PDB entry 6UQ2 | X-ray diffraction, 3.20 A resolution | chains A and I of the 13 polymer chains in the assembly

Chain A:
Name: DNA-directed RNA polymerase II subunit RPB1
From: Saccharomyces cerevisiae (strain ATCC 204508 / S288c)
Notes: EC 2.7.7.6
UniProt: P04050 (RPB1_YEAST); numbering as in UniProt (aligned over 1-1733)
Amino-acid sequence (1733 residues; numbered 1 to 1733; the number before each row is that of its first residue):
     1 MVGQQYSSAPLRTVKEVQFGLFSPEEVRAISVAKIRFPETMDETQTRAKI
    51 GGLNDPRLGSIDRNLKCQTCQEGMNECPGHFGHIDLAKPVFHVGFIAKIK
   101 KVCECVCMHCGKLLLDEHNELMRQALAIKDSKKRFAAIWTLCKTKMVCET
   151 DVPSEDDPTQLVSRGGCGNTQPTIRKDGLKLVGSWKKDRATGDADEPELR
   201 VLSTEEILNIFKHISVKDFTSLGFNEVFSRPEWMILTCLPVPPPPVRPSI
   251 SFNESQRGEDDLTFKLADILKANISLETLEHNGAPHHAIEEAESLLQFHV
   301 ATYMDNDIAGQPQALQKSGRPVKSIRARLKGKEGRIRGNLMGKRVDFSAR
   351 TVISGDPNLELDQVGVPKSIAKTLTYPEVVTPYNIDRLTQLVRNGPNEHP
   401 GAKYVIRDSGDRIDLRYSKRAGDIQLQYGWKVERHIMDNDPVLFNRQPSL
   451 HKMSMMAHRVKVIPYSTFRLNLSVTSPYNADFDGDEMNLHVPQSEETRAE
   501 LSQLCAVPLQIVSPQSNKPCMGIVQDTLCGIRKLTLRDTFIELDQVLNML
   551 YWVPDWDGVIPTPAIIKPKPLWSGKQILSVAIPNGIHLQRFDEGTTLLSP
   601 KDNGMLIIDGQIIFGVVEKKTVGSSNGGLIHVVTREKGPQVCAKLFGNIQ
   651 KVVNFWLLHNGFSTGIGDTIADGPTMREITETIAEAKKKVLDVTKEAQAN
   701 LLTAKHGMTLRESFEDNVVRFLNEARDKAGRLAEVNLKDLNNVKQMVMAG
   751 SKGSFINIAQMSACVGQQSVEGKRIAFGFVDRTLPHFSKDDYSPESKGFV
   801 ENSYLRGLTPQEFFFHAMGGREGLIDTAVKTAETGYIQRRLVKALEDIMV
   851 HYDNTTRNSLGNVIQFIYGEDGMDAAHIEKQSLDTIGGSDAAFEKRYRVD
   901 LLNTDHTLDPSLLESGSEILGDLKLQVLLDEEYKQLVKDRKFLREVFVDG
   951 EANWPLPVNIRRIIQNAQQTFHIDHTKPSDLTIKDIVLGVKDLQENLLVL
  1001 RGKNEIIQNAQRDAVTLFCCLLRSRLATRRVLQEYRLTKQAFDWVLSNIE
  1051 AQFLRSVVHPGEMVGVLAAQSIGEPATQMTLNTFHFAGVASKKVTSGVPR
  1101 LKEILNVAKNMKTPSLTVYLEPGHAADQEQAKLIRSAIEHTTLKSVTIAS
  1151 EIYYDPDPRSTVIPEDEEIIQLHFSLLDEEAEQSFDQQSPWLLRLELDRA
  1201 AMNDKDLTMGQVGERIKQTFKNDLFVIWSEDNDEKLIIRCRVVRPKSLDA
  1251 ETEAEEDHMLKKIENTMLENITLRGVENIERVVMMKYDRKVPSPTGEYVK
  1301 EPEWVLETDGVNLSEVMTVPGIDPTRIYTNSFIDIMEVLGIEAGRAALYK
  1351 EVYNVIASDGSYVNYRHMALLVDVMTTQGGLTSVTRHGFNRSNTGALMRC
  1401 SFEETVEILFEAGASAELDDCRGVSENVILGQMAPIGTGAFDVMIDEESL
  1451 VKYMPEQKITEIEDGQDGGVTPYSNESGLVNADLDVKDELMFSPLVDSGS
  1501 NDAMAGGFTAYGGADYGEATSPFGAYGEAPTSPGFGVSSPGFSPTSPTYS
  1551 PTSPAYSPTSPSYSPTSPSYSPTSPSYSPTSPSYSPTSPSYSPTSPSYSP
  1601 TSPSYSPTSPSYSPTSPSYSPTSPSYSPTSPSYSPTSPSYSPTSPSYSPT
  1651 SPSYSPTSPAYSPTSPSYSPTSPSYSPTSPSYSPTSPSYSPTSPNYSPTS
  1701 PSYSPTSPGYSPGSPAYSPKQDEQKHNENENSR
Unresolved in the structure: 1-2, 154-160, 187-198, 250-256, 1082-1091, 1177-1187, 1244-1256, 1447-1733
Metal / ion sites: Zn2+ site 1: Cys67, Cys70, Cys77, His80; Zn2+ site 2: Cys107, Cys110, Cys167; Mg2+: Asp483, Asp485 (shared with 1 residue of chain R)
Curated features (UniProtKB/Swiss-Prot):
  - region: Pro248 to Asp260 (Lid loop), Asn306 to Lys323 (Rudder loop), Pro810 to Glu822 (Bridging helix)
  - binding site (Zn(2+)): Cys67, Cys70, Cys77, His80, Cys107, Cys110, Cys148, Cys167
  - binding site (Mg(2+)): Asp481, Asp483, Asp485
  - modified residue: Thr1471 (Phosphothreonine)
  - cross-link (Glycyl lysine isopeptide (Lys-Gly)): Lys695 (interchain with G-Cter in ubiquitin), Lys1246 (interchain with G-Cter in ubiquitin), Lys1350 (interchain with G-Cter in ubiquitin)
  - natural variant: Ser1653 to Pro1659 (deletion: In strain: A364A)
  - mutagenesis: Lys1246 (K1246R: Impairs ubiquitination during transcription stress)

Chain I:
Name: DNA-directed RNA polymerase II subunit RPB9
From: Saccharomyces cerevisiae (strain ATCC 204508 / S288c)
UniProt: P27999 (RPB9_YEAST); numbering as in UniProt (aligned over 1-122)
Amino-acid sequence (122 residues; numbered 1 to 122; the number before each row is that of its first residue):
     1 MTTFRFCRDCNNMLYPREDKENNRLLFECRTCSYVEEAGSPLVYRHELIT
    51 NIGETAGVVQDIGSDPTLPRSDRECPKCHSRENVFFQSQQRRKDTSMVLF
   101 FVCLSCSHIFTSDQKNKRTQFS
Unresolved in the structure: 1, 120-122
Metal / ion sites: Zn2+ site 1: Cys7, Cys10, Cys29, Cys32; Zn2+ site 2: Cys75, Cys78, Cys103, Cys106
Curated features (UniProtKB/Swiss-Prot):
  - zinc finger: Cys7 to Cys32 (C4-type), Ser71 to Thr111 (TFIIS-type)
  - binding site (Zn(2+)): Cys7, Cys10, Cys29, Cys32, Cys75, Cys78, Cys103, Cys106
  - modified residue: Ser40 (Phosphoserine)

Chain A / chain I interface:
Contacting residue pairs (54; chain A residue first):
  Ala697(A) - Met97(I)
  Gln698(A) - Met97(I)
  Gln698(A) - Val98(I)
  Gln698(A) - Leu99(I)
  Gln698(A) - Ser112(I)  hydrogen bond (backbone-side chain)
  Ala699(A) - Ser112(I)
  Ala699(A) - Gln114(I)
  Asn700(A) - Asp113(I)  hydrogen bond
  Asn700(A) - Lys115(I)
  Leu701(A) - Gln114(I)
  Leu701(A) - Lys115(I)
  Arg711(A) - Gln87(I)  hydrogen bond
  Arg711(A) - Thr95(I)  hydrogen bond (side chain-backbone)
  Arg711(A) - Met97(I)
  Phe714(A) - Met97(I)  hydrophobic
  Asp781(A) - Arg91(I)  salt bridge
  Arg782(A) - Thr67(I)
  Ser788(A) - Thr67(I)
  Ser788(A) - Pro69(I)
  Lys789(A) - Thr67(I)  hydrogen bond (backbone-backbone)
  Lys789(A) - Leu68(I)
  Lys789(A) - Pro69(I)
  Asp790(A) - Phe86(I)
  Asp790(A) - Gln87(I)
  Tyr792(A) - Gln87(I)
  Thr1147(A) - Leu48(I)
  Thr1147(A) - Ile49(I)
  Ile1148(A) - Glu47(I)
  Ile1148(A) - Leu48(I)  hydrogen bond (backbone-backbone)
  Ile1148(A) - Ile49(I)  hydrogen bond (backbone-backbone)
  Ala1149(A) - Arg45(I)
  Ala1149(A) - His46(I)
  Ser1150(A) - Tyr44(I)
  Ser1150(A) - Arg45(I)
  Ser1150(A) - His46(I)  hydrogen bond (backbone-backbone)
  Glu1151(A) - Leu42(I)
  Glu1151(A) - Tyr44(I)
  Glu1151(A) - Arg45(I)  salt bridge
  Ile1152(A) - Leu42(I)
  Ile1152(A) - Val43(I)  hydrogen bond (backbone-backbone)
  Ile1152(A) - Tyr44(I)  hydrogen bond (backbone-backbone)
  Tyr1153(A) - Pro41(I)
  Tyr1153(A) - Leu42(I)  hydrophobic
  Tyr1154(A) - Glu18(I)  hydrogen bond
  Tyr1154(A) - Asn23(I)
  Tyr1154(A) - Arg24(I)
  Tyr1154(A) - Leu25(I)  hydrophobic
  Tyr1154(A) - Pro41(I)  hydrogen bond (backbone-backbone)
  Pro1190(A) - Glu18(I)
  Trp1191(A) - Leu25(I)  hydrophobic
  Asp1257(A) - Pro16(I)
  Lys1261(A) - Tyr44(I)
  Glu1264(A) - His46(I)
  Leu1268(A) - Leu48(I)  hydrophobic
Other interface residues (no listed pair), chain A (33 interface residues in all): Thr709, Leu710, Lys1144, Pro1156, Val1162, Asp1198
Other interface residues (no listed pair), chain I (32 interface residues in all): Gln89, Arg92, Lys93, Ser96

In short:
The interface between chain A and chain I involves 33 residues on one side and 32 on the other, with 12
hydrogen bonds and 2 salt bridges. Polar contacts include Asp781(A)-Arg91(I), Glu1151(A)-Arg45(I) and
Gln698(A)-Ser112(I).
Chain A is DNA-directed RNA polymerase II subunit RPB1 and chain I is DNA-directed RNA polymerase II subunit
RPB9, both from Saccharomyces cerevisiae (strain ATCC 204508 / S288c); the structure, RNA polymerase II
elongation complex with dG in state 1, was determined by X-ray diffraction, deposited together with 6UPX,
6UPY, 6UPZ, 6UQ0, 6UQ1 and 6UQ3.
